1OUU - chains C and D of the 4 polymer chains in the assembly; structure by X-ray diffraction, 2.50 A resolution.

== Chain C ==
Protein: Hemoglobin I
From: Oncorhynchus mykiss
Notes: engineered mutation(s): CHAIN A, C, DEL(D32,K33)
UniProtKB: P02019 (HBA1_ONCMY); aligned to UniProt positions 1-141 over residues 1-141 (the alignment contains insertions or deletions, so no single offset holds)
Chain sequence (143 residues; each row starts with the number of its first residue; numbering starts at 0):
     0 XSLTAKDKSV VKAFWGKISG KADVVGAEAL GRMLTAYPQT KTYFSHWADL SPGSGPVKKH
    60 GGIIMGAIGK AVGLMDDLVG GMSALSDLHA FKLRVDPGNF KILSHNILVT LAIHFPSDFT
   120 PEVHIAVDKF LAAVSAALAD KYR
Modified / non-standard residues: ACE (acetyl group) at position 0
Ion coordination: heme Fe: H88 (together with carbon monoxide)
Ligand contacts: carbon monoxide / heme: M32, T39, Y42, F43, H45, W46, H59, I62, I63, A66, I67, L84, L87, H88, L92, V94, N98, F99, L102, V133, L137
Curated features (UniProtKB/Swiss-Prot):
  - modified residue: S1 (N-acetylserine)

== Chain D ==
Protein: Hemoglobin I
From: Oncorhynchus mykiss
Notes: engineered mutation(s): CHAIN A, C, DEL(D32,K33)
UniProtKB: P02142 (HBB1_ONCMY); residues 1-146 here = UniProt positions 1-146
Chain sequence (146 residues; numbered 1 to 146; the number before each row is that of its first residue):
     1 VEWTDAEKST ISAVWGKVNI DEIGPLALAR VLIVYPWTQR YFGSFGNVST PAAIMGNPKV
    61 AAHGKVVCGA LDKAVKNMGN ILATYKSLSE THANKLFVDP DNFRVLADVL TIVIAAKFGA
   121 SFTPEIQATW QKFMKVVVAA MGSRYF
Ion coordination: heme Fe: H92 (together with carbon monoxide)
Ligand contacts: carbon monoxide / heme: L28, T38, Y41, F42, F45, H63, V66, V67, A70, L71, Y85, L88, H92, L96, V98, N102, F103, L106, M141
Curated features (UniProtKB/Swiss-Prot):
  - binding site (heme b): H63, H92

== Interface between chain C and chain D ==
Pairs across the interface - 31 pairs, chain C then chain D:
  R31(C) with F122(D), hydrogen bond (side chain-backbone); T123(D); P124(D); Q127(D), hydrogen bond
  T34(C) with P124(D); A128(D)
  A35(C) with A128(D), hydrophobic
  Y36(C) with Q131(D), hydrogen bond
  H104(C) with D108(D), salt bridge
  N105(C) with Q127(D), hydrogen bond
  V108(C) with I112(D), hydrophobic
  A111(C) with I112(D); A116(D)
  I112(C) with A115(D), hydrophobic; G119(D); A120(D); F122(D)
  P115(C) with A116(D)
  F118(C) with R30(D), hydrogen bond (backbone-side chain); I112(D), hydrophobic
  T119(C) with R30(D), hydrogen bond (backbone-side chain)
  P120(C) with R30(D); I33(D), hydrophobic; V34(D)
  H123(C) with R30(D), hydrogen bond; V34(D); I112(D)
  I124(C) with I33(D); V34(D), hydrophobic
  D127(C) with V34(D); Y35(D), hydrogen bond
Also at the interface, not in a pair above, chain C (20 interface residues in all): P51, I101, L107, E121
Also at the interface, not in a pair above, chain D (21 interface residues in all): P51, R104, V109, T111, E125

== In short ==
Chain C and chain D form an interface of 20 and 21 residues respectively; the contacts include 8 hydrogen
bonds and 1 salt bridge. Among the polar pairs are H104(C)-D108(D), R31(C)-F122(D) and R31(C)-Q127(D). Bound
to chain C: carbon monoxide / heme.
Chain C is Hemoglobin I and chain D is Hemoglobin I, both from Oncorhynchus mykiss; the structure,
Carbonmonoxy trout hemoglobin I, was determined by X-ray diffraction together with 1OUT from the same study.
